4LHC - chains A and B; structure by X-ray diffraction, 1.90 A resolution.

# Chain A (and B)
Protein: Glycine dehydrogenase [decarboxylating]
From: Synechocystis sp
Notes: EC 1.4.4.2; chain B of this document is another copy of the same molecule, construct and numbering; everything in this record applies to it too
Reference sequence: P74416 (GCSP_SYNY3); residue numbers follow UniProt; this construct covers 1-983
Chain sequence (983 residues; numbered 1 to 983; the number before each row is that of its first residue):
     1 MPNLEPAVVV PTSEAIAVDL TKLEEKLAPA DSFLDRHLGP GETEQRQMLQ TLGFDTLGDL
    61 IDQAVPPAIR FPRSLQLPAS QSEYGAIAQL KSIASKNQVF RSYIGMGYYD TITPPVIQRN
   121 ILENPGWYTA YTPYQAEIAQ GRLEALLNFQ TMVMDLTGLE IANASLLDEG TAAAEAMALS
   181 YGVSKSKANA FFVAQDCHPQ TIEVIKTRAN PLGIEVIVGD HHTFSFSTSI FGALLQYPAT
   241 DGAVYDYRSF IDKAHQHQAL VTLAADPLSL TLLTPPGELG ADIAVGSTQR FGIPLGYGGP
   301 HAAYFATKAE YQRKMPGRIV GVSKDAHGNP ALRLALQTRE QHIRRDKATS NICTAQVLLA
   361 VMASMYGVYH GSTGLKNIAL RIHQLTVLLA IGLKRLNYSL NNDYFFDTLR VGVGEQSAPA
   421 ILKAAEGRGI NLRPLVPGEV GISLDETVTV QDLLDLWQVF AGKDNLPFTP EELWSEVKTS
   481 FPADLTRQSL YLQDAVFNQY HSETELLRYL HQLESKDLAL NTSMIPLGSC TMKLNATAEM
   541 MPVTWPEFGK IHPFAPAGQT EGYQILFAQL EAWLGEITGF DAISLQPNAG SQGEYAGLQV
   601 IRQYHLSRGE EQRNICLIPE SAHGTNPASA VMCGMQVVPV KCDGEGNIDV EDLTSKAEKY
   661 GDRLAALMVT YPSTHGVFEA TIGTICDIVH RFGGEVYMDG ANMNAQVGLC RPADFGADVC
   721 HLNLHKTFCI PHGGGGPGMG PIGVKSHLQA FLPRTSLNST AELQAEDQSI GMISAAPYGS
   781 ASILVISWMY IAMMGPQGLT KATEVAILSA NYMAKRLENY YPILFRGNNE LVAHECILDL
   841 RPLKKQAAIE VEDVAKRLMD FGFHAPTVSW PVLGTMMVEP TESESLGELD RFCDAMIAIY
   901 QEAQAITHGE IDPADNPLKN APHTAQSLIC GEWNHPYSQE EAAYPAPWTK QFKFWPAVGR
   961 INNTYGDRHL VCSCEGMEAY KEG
Unresolved in the structure: 1-14, 340-349, 756-766, 978-983 (chain B: 1-13, 338-348, 756-766, 978-983)
Modified residues: Lys726 ((2S)-2-amino-6-[[3-hydroxy-2-methyl-5-(phosphonooxymethyl)pyridin-4-yl]methylideneamino]hexanoic acid; LLP)
Ligand contacts:
  - bicine (BCN): Gln98, Phe100, Glu426, Pro556, Ala557, Gly558, Gln559
  - bicarbonate ion (BCT), molecule 1: Ser82, Tyr84, Gly85
  - bicarbonate ion (BCT), molecule 2: Thr522, Ser523, Phe861, Gly862, Phe863, Glu888, Arg891, Trp948
  - glycine (GLY), molecule 1: Tyr134, Cys353, Gly528, Ser529, Cys530, His623, Lys726, Thr867, Trp870
  - glycine (GLY), molecule 2: Ile352, Cys353, His623, Gly624, Thr625
  - glycine (GLY), molecule 3: Asn647, Val677, Phe678, Glu679, Ala680, Thr681, Arg826, Gly827, Asn828
  - glycine (GLY), molecule 4: Leu928, Ile929, Gly931, Glu932, Trp933, Gln939
Reported in the primary citation:
  - conformationally variable residues (loop rearrangement, order/disorder transition, side-chain flip): Cys353, His623, Thr674, His675, Ala701, Trp870, Asn963 to Glu978
  - self-association interface (contacts with another copy of this molecule): Ala17 to Lys26, Glu471 to Glu476
  - binding site for glycine: Tyr131, Tyr134, Cys353, Ser529, His623, Lys726, Thr867
  - contacts within the chain: Ser529-Lys726 (backbone contact)
  - mutagenesis - C353S (20-fold), C353S/C972S (20-fold), C353S/C972S/C974S (20-fold), C972S (2-fold), C972S/C974S: decreased catalytic activity

# Interface between chain A and chain B
Residue-residue contacts - 159 pairs, chain A then chain B:
  Ile16(A) with Leu454(B), hydrophobic
  Asp19(A) with Thr469(B); Pro470(B); Glu471(B), hydrogen bond (side chain-backbone)
  Leu20(A) with Val450(B); Leu454(B), hydrophobic; Pro470(B), hydrophobic
  Lys22(A) with Glu471(B)
  Leu23(A) with Leu388(B), hydrophobic; Pro470(B); Glu471(B); Trp474(B), hydrophobic
  Glu24(A) with Arg381(B), salt bridge
  Lys26(A) with Glu471(B); Trp474(B)
  Leu27(A) with Arg381(B); Gln384(B); Leu385(B), hydrophobic; Leu388(B), hydrophobic; Trp474(B), hydrophobic
  Ala28(A) with Asn377(B); Leu380(B), hydrophobic; Arg381(B), hydrogen bond (backbone-side chain); Gln384(B), hydrogen bond (backbone-side chain)
  Pro29(A) with Asn377(B)
  Ala30(A) with Arg381(B)
  Asp31(A) with His370(B)
  Asp35(A) with His501(B)
  Arg36(A) with Tyr369(B), hydrogen bond (side chain-backbone); His370(B), hydrogen bond; His501(B), hydrogen bond (side chain-backbone); Ser502(B); Glu503(B), hydrogen bond (backbone-backbone)
  Leu38(A) with Ser502(B)
  Glu83(A) with Pro115(B)
  Tyr84(A) with Ile112(B), hydrophobic; Thr447(B); Lys550(B), hydrogen bond
  Ile112(A) with Tyr84(B), hydrophobic
  Pro115(A) with Glu83(B); Thr537(B); Met541(B), hydrophobic
  Val116(A) with Thr537(B)
  Gln118(A) with Met541(B)
  Arg119(A) with Glu123(B); Tyr128(B), hydrogen bond; Thr537(B); Met540(B); Met541(B)
  Asn120(A) with Pro125(B)
  Glu123(A) with Arg119(B)
  Pro125(A) with Asn120(B); Leu507(B), hydrophobic
  Tyr128(A) with Arg119(B), hydrogen bond
  Tyr369(A) with Arg36(B), hydrogen bond (backbone-side chain)
  His370(A) with Asp31(B); Arg36(B), hydrogen bond
  Asn377(A) with Ala28(B); Pro29(B)
  Leu380(A) with Ala28(B), hydrophobic
  Arg381(A) with Glu24(B), salt bridge; Leu27(B); Ala28(B), hydrogen bond (side chain-backbone); Ala30(B)
  Gln384(A) with Leu27(B); Ala28(B), hydrogen bond (side chain-backbone)
  Leu385(A) with Leu27(B), hydrophobic
  Leu388(A) with Leu23(B), hydrophobic
  Thr447(A) with Tyr84(B)
  Val450(A) with Leu20(B); Leu23(B), hydrophobic
  Gln451(A) with Leu20(B)
  Leu454(A) with Ile16(B), hydrophobic
  Pro470(A) with Asp19(B); Leu20(B), hydrophobic; Leu23(B), hydrophobic
  Glu471(A) with Asp19(B), hydrogen bond (backbone-side chain); Lys22(B); Leu23(B)
  Trp474(A) with Leu23(B), hydrophobic; Lys26(B); Leu27(B), hydrophobic
  His501(A) with Asp35(B); Arg36(B), hydrogen bond (backbone-side chain)
  Ser502(A) with Arg36(B); Leu38(B)
  Glu503(A) with Arg36(B), hydrogen bond (backbone-backbone); Leu534(B); Ala536(B); Thr537(B), hydrogen bond
  Thr504(A) with Leu534(B); Ser883(B)
  Glu505(A) with Ser885(B)
  Leu507(A) with Pro125(B), hydrophobic; Leu520(B); Asn521(B)
  Arg508(A) with Leu520(B), hydrogen bond (side chain-backbone); Asn521(B); Thr522(B); Ser523(B), hydrogen bond (side chain-backbone); Met524(B); Glu884(B), salt bridge; Glu888(B), salt bridge
  His511(A) with Asn521(B), hydrogen bond; Thr522(B)
  Gln512(A) with Gln951(B); Phe952(B)
  Ser515(A) with Phe952(B)
  Leu520(A) with Leu507(B); Arg508(B), hydrogen bond (backbone-side chain)
  Asn521(A) with Leu507(B); Arg508(B); His511(B), hydrogen bond
  Thr522(A) with Arg508(B); His511(B)
  Ser523(A) with Arg508(B), hydrogen bond (backbone-side chain)
  Met524(A) with Arg508(B)
  Leu534(A) with Glu503(B); Thr504(B)
  Ala536(A) with Glu503(B)
  Thr537(A) with Pro115(B); Val116(B); Arg119(B); Glu503(B), hydrogen bond
  Met540(A) with Arg119(B)
  Met541(A) with Pro115(B), hydrophobic; Gln118(B); Arg119(B)
  Lys550(A) with Tyr84(B), hydrogen bond
  Ser883(A) with Thr504(B)
  Glu884(A) with Arg508(B), salt bridge
  Ser885(A) with Glu505(B)
  Glu888(A) with Arg508(B), salt bridge
  Ala925(A) with Tyr944(B)
  Gln926(A) with Tyr944(B); Lys950(B), hydrogen bond (side chain-backbone)
  Ile929(A) with Leu928(B), hydrophobic; Gln939(B); Glu940(B); Tyr944(B), hydrophobic; Trp955(B), hydrophobic
  Cys930(A) with Glu940(B); Tyr944(B), hydrophobic; Lys950(B)
  Gln939(A) with Ile929(B)
  Glu940(A) with Ile929(B); Cys930(B); Gly931(B)
  Tyr944(A) with Ala925(B); Gln926(B); Ile929(B), hydrophobic; Cys930(B), hydrophobic
  Lys950(A) with Gln926(B), hydrogen bond (backbone-side chain); Cys930(B)
  Phe952(A) with Gln512(B); Ser515(B)
  Trp955(A) with Ala925(B), hydrophobic; Ile929(B), hydrophobic; Trp955(B)
Other interface residues (no listed pair), chain A (87 interface residues in all): Phe33, Gly39, Ile87, Asp110, Leu122, Thr469, Asn535, Ala538, Leu928, Gly931, Ala943
Other interface residues (no listed pair), chain B (88 interface residues in all): Phe33, Gly39, Ile87, Asp110, Leu122, Gln451, Asn535, Ala538, Ala943

# Overview
Chain A and chain B form an interface of 87 and 88 residues respectively; the contacts include 28 hydrogen
bonds and 6 salt bridges. Polar pairs include Glu24(A)-Arg381(B), Arg508(A)-Glu884(B) and Arg508(A)-Glu888(B).
The paper reports a binding site for glycine at Tyr131(A), Tyr134(A) and Cys353(A) among others; C353S,
C353S/C972S and C353S/C972S/C974S of chain A, among others, reduce catalytic activity; 5 substitutions were
tested in all.
Both chains are Glycine dehydrogenase [decarboxylating] (Synechocystis sp). Entry 4LHC (Crystal structure of
Synechocystis sp. PCC 6803 glycine decarboxylase (P-protein), holo form with pyridoxal-5'-phosphate and
glycine) was determined by X-ray diffraction together with 4LHD from the same study.
